5CMT - chain A; structure by X-ray diffraction, 0.99 A resolution.

== Chain A ==
Protein: Adenosine monophosphate-protein transferase NmFic
Organism: Neisseria meningitidis serogroup B
Notes: EC 2.7.7.-
UniProtKB: Q7DDR9 (NMFIC_NEIMB); residues 11-191 here = UniProt positions 11-191
Sequence (188 residues; numbered 4 to 191; the number before each row is that of its first residue):
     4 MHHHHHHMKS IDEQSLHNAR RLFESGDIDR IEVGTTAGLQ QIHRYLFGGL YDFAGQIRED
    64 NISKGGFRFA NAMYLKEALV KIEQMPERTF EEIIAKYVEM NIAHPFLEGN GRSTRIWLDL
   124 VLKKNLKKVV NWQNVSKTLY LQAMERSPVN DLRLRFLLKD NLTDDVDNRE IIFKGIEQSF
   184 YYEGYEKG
Not modelled in the structure: 4-9, 190-191
Sequence notes: initiating methionine (4); expression tag (5-10); engineered mutation R156 (Glu in Q7DDR9), F183 (Tyr in Q7DDR9)
UniProt features mapped onto this chain:
  - motif: S182, Y184 to G187 (Inhibitory (S/T)XXXE(G/N) motif)
  - binding site (ATP): K67, N104 to H107, G112 to R118, K140 to Y143, E186
  - mutagenesis: S182 (S182A: Promotes adenylyltransferase activity; when associated with A-186), E186 (E186A: Promotes adenylyltransferase activity; when associated with A-182; E186G: Promotes adenylyltransferase activity)
From the paper describing this entry:
  - mutagenesis - E156R/Y183F: abolished catalytic activity on GyrB43
  - mutagenesis - E156R/Y183F: decreased catalytic activity on autoadenylylation
  - mutagenesis - H107A/E156R, E156R/Y183F: increased growth
  - catalytic residues: H107
  - mutagenesis - H107A/E156R: abolished catalytic activity
  - post-translational modification sites: Y188 (citing earlier work)
  - post-translational modification sites: Y184, Y185
  - mutagenesis - E156R: decreased growth

== In short ==
From UniProt: 17 ATP-binding residues and 2 mutagenesis sites. The paper reports the catalytic residue H107;
H107A/E156R and E156R/Y183F increase growth.
Chain A is Adenosine monophosphate-protein transferase NmFic (Neisseria meningitidis serogroup B); the
structure, Fic protein from Neisseria meningitidis (NmFic) mutant E156R Y183F in dimeric form, was determined
by X-ray diffraction together with 5CGL and 5CKL from the same study.
